PDB entry 5C1E | X-ray diffraction, 1.75 A resolution | chain A

Chain A:
Protein: Pectinesterase
From: Aspergillus niger (strain ATCC 1015 / CBS 113.46 / FGSC A1144 / LSHB Ac4 / NCTC 3858a / NRRL 328 / USDA 3528.7)
Notes: EC 3.1.1.11; fragment: N-terminal truncated exported protein
UniProtKB: G3YAL0 (G3YAL0_ASPNA); residue numbers follow UniProt; this construct covers 29-327
Chain sequence (299 residues; each row starts with the number of its first residue):
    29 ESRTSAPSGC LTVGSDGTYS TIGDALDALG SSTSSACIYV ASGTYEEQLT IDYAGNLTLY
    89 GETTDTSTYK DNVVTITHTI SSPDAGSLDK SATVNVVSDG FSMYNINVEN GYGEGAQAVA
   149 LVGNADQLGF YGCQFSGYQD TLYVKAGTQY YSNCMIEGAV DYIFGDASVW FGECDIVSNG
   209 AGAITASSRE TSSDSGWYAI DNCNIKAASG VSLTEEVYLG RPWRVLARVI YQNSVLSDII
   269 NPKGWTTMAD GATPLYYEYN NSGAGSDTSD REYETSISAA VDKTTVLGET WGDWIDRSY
Disulfide bonds: Cys38-Cys65
Residues lining bound ligands: N-acetylglucosamine (NAG; 2-acetamido-2-deoxy-beta-D-glucopyranose): Ser63, Asn84, Gly128, Ser130, Gln155, Asp321, Trp322
What the authors report for this chain:
  - post-translational modification sites: Asn84
  - binding site for N-acetylglucosamine: Asn84
  - contacts within the chain: Asp189-Arg249 (salt bridge)
  - binding site for glycerol: Asp168, Asp189
  - catalytic residues: Asp168, Asp189 (proposed by the authors, not directly observed)

Overview:
Covalently linked N-acetylglucosamine: at Asn84. The paper reports catalytic residues Asp168 and Asp189; a
binding site for glycerol at Asp168 and Asp189.
Chain A is Pectinesterase (Aspergillus niger (strain ATCC 1015 / CBS 113.46 / FGSC A1144 / LSHB Ac4 / NCTC
3858a / NRRL 328 / USDA 3528.7)); the structure, Crystal Structure of the Pectin Methylesterase from
Aspergillus niger in Penultimately Deglycosylated Form (N-acetylglucosamine Stub at ..., was determined by
X-ray diffraction together with 5C1C from the same study.
